Entry 2AIE (X-ray diffraction, 1.70 A resolution); this record covers chain P.

== Chain P ==
Protein: Peptide deformylase
Source organism: Streptococcus pneumoniae
Notes: EC 3.5.1.88
UniProt: Q8DP79 (DEF_STRR6); residues 0-202 here correspond to UniProt positions 1-203 (UniProt number = residue number + 1)
Amino-acid sequence (203 residues; numbered 0 to 203; 1 number in that range is skipped by the numbering (no residue carries it; nothing is unmodelled there); the number before each row is that of its first residue; numbering starts at 0):
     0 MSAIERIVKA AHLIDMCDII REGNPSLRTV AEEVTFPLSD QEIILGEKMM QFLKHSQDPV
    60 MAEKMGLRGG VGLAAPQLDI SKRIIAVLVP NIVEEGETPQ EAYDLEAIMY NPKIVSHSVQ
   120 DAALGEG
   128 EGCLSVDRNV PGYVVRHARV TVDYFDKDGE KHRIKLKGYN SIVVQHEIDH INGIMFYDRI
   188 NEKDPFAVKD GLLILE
Unresolved in the structure: 0, 92-99
Construct notes: conflict Val7 (Thr8 in Q8DP79), Cys16 (Asn17 in Q8DP79), Ser25 (Thr26 in Q8DP79)
Bound ions: Ni2+: Cys130, His173, His177 (together with sb-505684)
Ligand contacts: sb-505684 (SB9; hydroxy[3-(6-methylpyridin-2-yl)propyl]formamide): Val70, Gly71, Leu72, Gln76, Leu123, Glu128, Gly129, Cys130, Leu131, Ser132, Tyr166, Ile169, Val170, His173, Glu174, His177

== Summary ==
Bound to chain P: sb-505684. Cys130, His173 and His177 coordinate Ni2+.
Chain P is Peptide deformylase (Streptococcus pneumoniae); the structure, S.pneumoniae polypeptide deformylase
complexed with SB-505684, was determined by X-ray diffraction (same publication as 2AI7, 2AI8, 2AI9 and 2AIA).
